3VYG - chains B and C of the 12 polymer chains in the assembly; structure by X-ray diffraction, 1.72 A resolution.

== Chain B ==
Name: Thiocyanate hydrolase subunit beta
From: Thiobacillus thioparus
Notes: EC 3.5.5.8
Reference sequence: O66186 (SCNB_THITI); numbering as in UniProt (aligned over 1-157)
Sequence (157 residues; each row starts with the number of its first residue):
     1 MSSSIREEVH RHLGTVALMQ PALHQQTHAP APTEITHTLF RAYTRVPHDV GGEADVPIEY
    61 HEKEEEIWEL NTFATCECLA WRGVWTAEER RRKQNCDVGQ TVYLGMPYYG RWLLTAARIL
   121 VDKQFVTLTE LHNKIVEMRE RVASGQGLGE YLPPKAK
Disordered / not traced: 1-2, 155-157

== Chain C ==
Name: Thiocyanate hydrolase subunit gamma
From: Thiobacillus thioparus
Notes: EC 3.5.5.8
Reference sequence: O66188 (SCNC_THITI); numbering as in UniProt (aligned over 1-243)
Sequence (243 residues; numbered 1 to 243; the number before each row is that of its first residue):
     1 MSADHDHDHD HDHDHKPAPM VEEVSDFEIL EMAVRELAIE KGLFSAEDHR VWKDYVHTLG
    61 PLPAARLVAK AWLDPEYKKL CIEDGVEASK AVGVNWVTSP PTQFGTPSDY CNLRVLADSP
   121 TLKHVVVCTL CSCYPWPILG QSPEWYRSPN YRRRLVRWPR QVLAEFGLQL PSEVQIRVAD
   181 SNQKTRYIVM PVRPEGTDGW TEDQLAEIVT RDCLIGVAVP KPGITVNAKR PVLKANRPVH
   241 HDH
Disordered / not traced: 1-22, 240-243
Differences from the reference sequence: engineered mutation Trp-136 (Arg in O66188)
Modified / non-standard residues: Cys-131 (3-sulfinoalanine; CSD); Cys-133 (s-hydroxycysteine; CSO)
Swiss-Prot annotation at these positions:
  - binding site (Co(3+)): Cys-128, Cys-131, Ser-132, Cys-133
  - modified residue: Cys-131 (Cysteine sulfinic acid (-SO2H)), Cys-133 (Cysteine sulfenic acid (-SOH))
Bound ions: Co3+: Cys-128, Cys-131, Ser-132, Cys-133

== Chain B / chain C interface ==
Residue-residue contacts (151; chain B residue first):
  His-48(B) / Thr-129(C)
  His-48(B) / Leu-130(C)
  His-48(B) / Arg-152(C)  hydrogen bond (backbone-side chain)
  Asp-49(B) / Leu-130(C)
  Val-50(B) / Thr-129(C)
  Val-50(B) / Arg-152(C)
  Val-50(B) / Arg-153(C)
  Gly-51(B) / Arg-152(C)
  Gly-51(B) / Arg-153(C)
  Gly-51(B) / Val-156(C)
  Gly-52(B) / Arg-153(C)  hydrogen bond (backbone-backbone)
  Gly-52(B) / Val-156(C)
  Gly-52(B) / Arg-157(C)  hydrogen bond (backbone-side chain)
  Glu-53(B) / Arg-153(C)  salt bridge
  Glu-53(B) / Trp-158(C)
  Ala-54(B) / Trp-158(C)  hydrophobic
  Asp-55(B) / Asn-150(C)  hydrogen bond
  Asp-55(B) / Arg-153(C)  salt bridge
  Asp-55(B) / Arg-154(C)
  Val-56(B) / Asn-150(C)  hydrogen bond (backbone-side chain)
  Val-56(B) / Arg-154(C)  hydrogen bond (backbone-side chain)
  Pro-57(B) / Arg-154(C)
  Pro-57(B) / Glu-165(C)
  Ile-58(B) / Asn-150(C)
  Ile-58(B) / Arg-154(C)
  Glu-59(B) / Pro-231(C)
  Tyr-60(B) / Trp-145(C)  hydrophobic
  Tyr-60(B) / Ser-148(C)
  Tyr-60(B) / Asn-150(C)  hydrogen bond
  Tyr-60(B) / Tyr-151(C)
  Tyr-60(B) / Arg-154(C)  hydrogen bond
  Tyr-60(B) / Phe-166(C)  hydrophobic
  Tyr-60(B) / Arg-230(C)  hydrogen bond (backbone-side chain)
  Tyr-60(B) / Pro-231(C)
  His-61(B) / Glu-144(C)
  His-61(B) / Trp-145(C)
  His-61(B) / Pro-231(C)
  His-61(B) / Leu-233(C)
  Glu-62(B) / Pro-143(C)
  Glu-62(B) / Glu-144(C)
  Glu-62(B) / Trp-145(C)  hydrogen bond
  Glu-62(B) / Arg-211(C)  salt bridge
  Glu-62(B) / Arg-230(C)  salt bridge
  Glu-62(B) / Pro-231(C)  hydrogen bond (backbone-backbone)
  Glu-62(B) / Val-232(C)
  Glu-62(B) / Leu-233(C)  hydrogen bond (backbone-backbone)
  Lys-63(B) / Glu-144(C)
  Lys-63(B) / Leu-233(C)
  Glu-64(B) / Leu-233(C)  hydrogen bond (backbone-backbone)
  Glu-64(B) / Lys-234(C)
  Glu-64(B) / Ala-235(C)  hydrogen bond (side chain-backbone)
  Glu-64(B) / Pro-238(C)
  Glu-65(B) / Gln-141(C)
  Glu-65(B) / Pro-238(C)
  Glu-65(B) / Val-239(C)  hydrogen bond (backbone-backbone)
  Glu-66(B) / Ala-235(C)
  Glu-66(B) / Asn-236(C)  hydrogen bond (side chain-backbone)
  Glu-66(B) / Arg-237(C)  hydrogen bond (side chain-backbone)
  Glu-66(B) / Val-239(C)
  Ile-67(B) / Arg-237(C)  hydrogen bond (backbone-backbone)
  Ile-67(B) / Pro-238(C)
  Trp-68(B) / Phe-27(C)
  Trp-68(B) / Glu-28(C)
  Trp-68(B) / Glu-31(C)
  Leu-70(B) / Lys-53(C)
  Leu-70(B) / Val-56(C)  hydrophobic
  Leu-70(B) / Val-239(C)  hydrophobic
  Asn-71(B) / Glu-31(C)
  Asn-71(B) / Arg-35(C)
  Asn-71(B) / His-49(C)  hydrogen bond (backbone-side chain)
  Asn-71(B) / Lys-53(C)
  Thr-72(B) / Glu-31(C)
  Phe-73(B) / Trp-136(C)  hydrophobic
  Ala-74(B) / His-49(C)
  Ala-74(B) / Trp-52(C)
  Ala-74(B) / Lys-53(C)
  Thr-75(B) / Phe-44(C)
  Thr-75(B) / His-49(C)  hydrogen bond
  Glu-77(B) / Trp-52(C)
  Glu-77(B) / Thr-106(C)
  Glu-77(B) / Pro-107(C)
  Glu-77(B) / Ser-108(C)  hydrogen bond
  Cys-78(B) / Phe-44(C)  hydrophobic
  Cys-78(B) / Asp-48(C)  hydrogen bond (side chain-backbone)
  Cys-78(B) / His-49(C)
  Cys-78(B) / Trp-52(C)  hydrophobic
  Leu-79(B) / Phe-44(C)  hydrophobic
  Ala-80(B) / Pro-107(C)  hydrophobic
  Trp-81(B) / Asp-48(C)
  Trp-81(B) / Trp-52(C)  hydrophobic
  Trp-81(B) / Pro-101(C)
  Trp-81(B) / Thr-102(C)
  Trp-81(B) / Phe-104(C)
  Trp-81(B) / Pro-107(C)
  Arg-82(B) / Leu-43(C)
  Arg-82(B) / Phe-44(C)
  Arg-82(B) / Asp-48(C)  salt bridge
  Ala-87(B) / Pro-107(C)
  Ala-87(B) / Ser-108(C)
  Ala-87(B) / Tyr-110(C)
  Glu-88(B) / Tyr-110(C)
  Arg-90(B) / Ser-108(C)  hydrogen bond
  Arg-91(B) / Ser-108(C)  hydrogen bond (side chain-backbone)
  Arg-91(B) / Tyr-110(C)  hydrogen bond
  Arg-91(B) / Cys-131(C)
  Arg-91(B) / Cys-133(C)
  Arg-91(B) / Arg-186(C)
  Asn-95(B) / Cys-131(C)
  Tyr-103(B) / Arg-152(C)  hydrogen bond
  Leu-104(B) / Pro-149(C)  hydrophobic
  Leu-104(B) / Arg-153(C)
  Met-106(B) / Phe-27(C)  hydrophobic
  Pro-107(B) / Phe-27(C)
  Tyr-108(B) / Ser-132(C)  hydrogen bond
  Tyr-108(B) / Arg-147(C)
  Tyr-109(B) / Arg-147(C)
  Gly-110(B) / Phe-27(C)
  Leu-113(B) / Phe-27(C)
  Leu-113(B) / Leu-30(C)  hydrophobic
  Leu-113(B) / Glu-31(C)
  Leu-113(B) / Val-34(C)  hydrophobic
  Leu-114(B) / Leu-30(C)  hydrophobic
  Ala-116(B) / Val-34(C)  hydrophobic
  Ala-117(B) / Val-34(C)  hydrophobic
  Leu-120(B) / Leu-43(C)  hydrophobic
  Phe-125(B) / Lys-41(C)
  Phe-125(B) / Leu-43(C)  hydrophobic
  Val-126(B) / Lys-41(C)
  Glu-130(B) / Lys-41(C)  salt bridge
  Leu-131(B) / Leu-37(C)  hydrophobic
  Lys-134(B) / Ala-33(C)
  Lys-134(B) / Glu-36(C)  salt bridge
  Lys-134(B) / Leu-37(C)
  Lys-134(B) / Glu-40(C)  salt bridge
  Met-138(B) / Ile-29(C)  hydrophobic
  Met-138(B) / Met-32(C)  hydrophobic
  Met-138(B) / Ala-33(C)
  Met-138(B) / Glu-36(C)
  Arg-139(B) / Ile-29(C)
  Arg-141(B) / Met-32(C)
  Arg-141(B) / Glu-36(C)  salt bridge
  Val-142(B) / Val-24(C)  hydrophobic
  Val-142(B) / Ile-29(C)  hydrophobic
  Leu-148(B) / Met-32(C)  hydrophobic
  Gly-149(B) / Met-32(C)
  Glu-150(B) / Lys-53(C)  salt bridge
  Tyr-151(B) / Glu-28(C)
  Tyr-151(B) / Glu-31(C)  hydrogen bond
  Tyr-151(B) / Met-32(C)  hydrophobic
  Tyr-151(B) / Arg-237(C)  hydrogen bond (backbone-side chain)
  Leu-152(B) / Val-24(C)  hydrophobic
Other interface residues (no listed pair), chain B (67 interface residues in all): Val-84, Ile-135, Glu-137
Other interface residues (no listed pair), chain C (68 interface residues in all): Asp-26, Ala-38, Val-51, Gln-161, Val-162

== Overview ==
Chain B and chain C form an interface of 67 and 68 residues respectively; the contacts include 29 hydrogen
bonds and 10 salt bridges. Polar contacts include Glu-53(B)/Arg-153(C), Asp-55(B)/Arg-153(C) and
Glu-62(B)/Arg-211(C). Curated annotation (UniProt) lists 4 Co3+-binding residues on chain C.
Chain B is Thiocyanate hydrolase subunit beta and chain C is Thiocyanate hydrolase subunit gamma, both from
Thiobacillus thioparus; the structure, Crystal structure of Thiocyanate hydrolase mutant R136W, was determined
by X-ray diffraction.
